4RRT - chain A; structure by X-ray diffraction, 2.20 A resolution.

== Chain A ==
Name: Cytochrome P450 2B6
From: Homo sapiens
Notes: EC 1.14.13.-, 1.14.14.1
UniProt: P20813 (CP2B6_HUMAN); aligned to UniProt positions 1-472 over residues 20-491 (the alignment contains insertions or deletions, so no single offset holds)
Chain sequence (476 residues; row label = number of the first residue in the row):
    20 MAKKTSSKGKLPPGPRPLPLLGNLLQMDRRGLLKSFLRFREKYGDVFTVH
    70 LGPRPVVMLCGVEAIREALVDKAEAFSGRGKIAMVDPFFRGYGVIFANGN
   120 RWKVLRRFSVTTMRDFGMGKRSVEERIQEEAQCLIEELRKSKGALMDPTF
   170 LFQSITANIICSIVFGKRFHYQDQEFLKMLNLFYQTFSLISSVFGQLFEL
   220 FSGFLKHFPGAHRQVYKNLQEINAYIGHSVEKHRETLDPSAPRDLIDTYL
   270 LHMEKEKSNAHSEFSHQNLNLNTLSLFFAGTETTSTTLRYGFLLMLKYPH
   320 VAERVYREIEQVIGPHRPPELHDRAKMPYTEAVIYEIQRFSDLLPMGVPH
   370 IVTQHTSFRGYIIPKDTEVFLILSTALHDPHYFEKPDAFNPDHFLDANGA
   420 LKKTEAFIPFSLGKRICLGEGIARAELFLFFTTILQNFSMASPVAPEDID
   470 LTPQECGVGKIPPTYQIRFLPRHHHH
Unresolved in the structure: 20-27, 136-138, 492-495
Differences from the reference sequence: engineered mutation Ala21 (Glu2 in P20813), Lys22 (Arg in P20813), Lys23 (His in P20813), Thr24 (Pro in P20813), Ser25 (Asn in P20813), Ser26 (Thr in P20813), Lys27 (His in P20813), Lys29 (Asp in P20813), His226 (Tyr in P20813), Arg262 (Lys in P20813); expression tag (492-495)
Bound ions: heme Fe near Cys436 (its only coordinating residue here)
Residues lining bound ligands:
  - (+)-3-carene (3V4): Ile101, Ile114, Phe115, Phe206, Ile209, Phe297, Ala298, Thr302, Leu363, Val367
  - 5-cyclohexyl-1-pentyl-beta-D-maltoside (CM5), molecule 1: Leu40, Leu43, Leu216, Phe220, Phe223, Leu224
  - 5-cyclohexyl-1-pentyl-beta-D-maltoside (CM5), molecule 2: Leu43, Leu44, Met46, Asp47, Arg48, Gly50, Leu51, Val212, Gln215, Leu216, Leu219
  - 5-cyclohexyl-1-pentyl-beta-D-maltoside (CM5), molecule 3: Cys180, Phe184, Phe188, Glu194, Phe195, Met198, Phe202, Ile241, Ala243, Tyr244, Ile245, His247, Phe296
  - heme (HEM): Leu88, Arg98, Val113, Ile114, Trp121, Arg125, Ile179, Leu295, Ala298, Gly299, Thr302, Thr303, Thr306, Gln357, Leu362, Leu363, Gly366, Val367, His369, Leu392, Pro428, Phe429, Ser430, Arg434, Ile435, Cys436, Leu437, Gly438, Ile441, Ala442
Reported in the primary citation:
  - binding site for (+)-3-carene: Ile101, Ile114, Phe115, Phe206, Ile209, Phe297, Ala298, Thr302, Leu363, Val367
  - binding site for 5-cyclohexyl-1-pentyl-beta-D-maltoside: Phe202, Phe296
  - conformationally variable residues (order/disorder transition, side-chain flip): Gly136 to Gly138, Phe206, Phe297
  - specificity-determining residues: Phe297 (proposed by the authors, not directly observed)

== In short ==
Bound to chain A: heme, (+)-3-carene and 3 copies of 5-cyclohexyl-1-pentyl-beta-D-maltoside. From the paper: a
binding site for (+)-3-carene at Ile101, Ile114 and Phe115 among others; a binding site for
5-cyclohexyl-1-pentyl-beta-D-maltoside at Phe202 and Phe296.
Chain A is Cytochrome P450 2B6 (Homo sapiens); the structure, Crystal structure of a human cytochrome P450 2B6
(Y226H/K262R) in complex with (+)-3-carene, was determined by X-ray diffraction, deposited together with 4RQL
and 4RUI.
